Entry 5EFI (X-ray diffraction, 1.80 A resolution); this record covers chains A and B of the 3 polymer chains in the assembly.

# Chain A
Molecule: Antigen-presenting glycoprotein CD1d1
Source organism: Mus musculus
Reference sequence: P11609 (CD1D1_MOUSE); residues 1-279 here correspond to UniProt positions 19-297 (UniProt number = residue number + 18)
Sequence (285 residues; each row starts with the number of its first residue):
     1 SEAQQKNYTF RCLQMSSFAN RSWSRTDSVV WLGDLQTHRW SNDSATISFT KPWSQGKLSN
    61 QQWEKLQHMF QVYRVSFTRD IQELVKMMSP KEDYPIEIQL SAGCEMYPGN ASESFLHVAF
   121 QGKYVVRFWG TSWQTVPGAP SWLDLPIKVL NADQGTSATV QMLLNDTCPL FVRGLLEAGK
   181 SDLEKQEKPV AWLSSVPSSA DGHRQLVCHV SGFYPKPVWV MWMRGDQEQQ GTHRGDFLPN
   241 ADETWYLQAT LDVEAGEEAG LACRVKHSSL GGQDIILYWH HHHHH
Unresolved in the structure: 1-5, 89-92, 108-110, 197-200, 280-285
Disulfide bonds: Cys104-Cys168, Cys208-Cys263
Covalent attachments: N-acetylglucosamine (NAG) linked to Asn20, Asn42; glycan linked to Asn165
Sequence notes: expression tag (280-285)
Ion coordination: Na+: Thr26, Trp40
Residues lining bound ligands: octanoic acid (caprylic acid) (OCA): Tyr73, Phe77, Ile81, Ile98, Leu100, Val118, Trp133, Leu143, Leu150
UniProt features mapped onto this chain:
  - binding site (a D-galactosylceramide): Asp80, Asp153 to Thr156
  - glycosylation (N-linked (GlcNAc...) asparagine): Asn7, Asn20, Asn42, Asn110, Asn165

# Chain B
Molecule: Beta-2-microglobulin
Source organism: Mus musculus
Reference sequence: P01887 (B2MG_MOUSE); residues 1-99 here correspond to UniProt positions 21-119 (UniProt number = residue number + 20)
Sequence (99 residues; row label = number of the first residue in the row):
     1 IQKTPQIQVY SRHPPENGKP NILNCYVTQF HPPHIEIQML KNGKKIPKVE MSDMSFSKDW
    61 SFYILAHTEF TPTETDTYAC RVKHASMAEP KTVYWDRDM
Disulfide bonds: Cys25-Cys80

# How chain A and chain B interact
Residue-residue contacts - 64 pairs, chain A then chain B:
  Arg11(A) - Phe56(B)  hydrogen bond (side chain-backbone)
  Arg11(A) - Ser57(B)
  Arg11(A) - Tyr63(B)  hydrogen bond
  Leu13(A) - Ser55(B)
  Leu13(A) - Phe56(B)
  Gln14(A) - Phe56(B)
  Met15(A) - Met54(B)
  Met15(A) - Phe56(B)  hydrophobic
  Met15(A) - Phe62(B)  hydrophobic
  Ser17(A) - Pro33(B)
  Ser17(A) - His34(B)  hydrogen bond
  Val29(A) - Asp53(B)
  Val29(A) - Met54(B)
  Val29(A) - Ser55(B)
  Trp31(A) - Ser55(B)  hydrogen bond
  Trp31(A) - Tyr63(B)
  Gln36(A) - Asp53(B)  hydrogen bond
  Arg39(A) - Asp53(B)  salt bridge
  Glu97(A) - His31(B)
  Glu97(A) - Pro32(B)
  Glu97(A) - Pro33(B)
  Glu97(A) - His34(B)  salt bridge
  Gln99(A) - Phe56(B)
  Gln99(A) - Trp60(B)  hydrogen bond (side chain-backbone)
  Gln99(A) - Phe62(B)
  Leu100(A) - Phe56(B)
  Ser101(A) - Trp60(B)
  His117(A) - Trp60(B)
  Ala119(A) - Trp60(B)  hydrophobic
  Gln121(A) - Ile1(B)  hydrogen bond (backbone-backbone)
  Gln121(A) - His31(B)
  Gly122(A) - His31(B)
  Gly122(A) - Trp60(B)
  Tyr124(A) - Trp60(B)
  Val190(A) - Pro14(B)  hydrophobic
  Trp192(A) - Ser11(B)
  Trp192(A) - His13(B)
  Trp192(A) - Pro14(B)  hydrophobic
  Trp192(A) - Pro15(B)
  Ser194(A) - Arg97(B)  hydrogen bond (side chain-backbone)
  Ser194(A) - Asp98(B)  hydrogen bond (side chain-backbone)
  Ser195(A) - Asp98(B)
  Val207(A) - Asp98(B)
  His209(A) - Arg97(B)
  His209(A) - Met99(B)
  Ser211(A) - Arg12(B)  hydrogen bond (side chain-backbone)
  Gly212(A) - Arg12(B)
  Leu238(A) - Gln8(B)
  Leu238(A) - Tyr10(B)
  Leu238(A) - Tyr26(B)  hydrophobic
  Pro239(A) - Tyr10(B)  hydrogen bond (backbone-side chain)
  Pro239(A) - Tyr26(B)  hydrophobic
  Pro239(A) - Leu65(B)
  Asn240(A) - Tyr10(B)
  Asn240(A) - Arg12(B)
  Asn240(A) - Asn24(B)  hydrogen bond
  Asn240(A) - Leu65(B)
  Ala241(A) - Leu65(B)
  Ala241(A) - His67(B)
  Asp242(A) - Arg12(B)  salt bridge
  Thr244(A) - Arg12(B)
  Tyr246(A) - Tyr10(B)  hydrophobic
  Tyr246(A) - Ser11(B)
  Gln248(A) - Met99(B)  hydrogen bond (side chain-backbone)
Other interface residues (no listed pair), chain A (37 interface residues in all): Trp23, Val118, Val196
Other interface residues (no listed pair), chain B (28 interface residues in all): Lys58

# Overview
37 residues of chain A face 28 of chain B across their interface, with 13 hydrogen bonds and 3 salt bridges.
Polar contacts include Arg39(A)-Asp53(B), Glu97(A)-His34(B) and Asp242(A)-Arg12(B). Ligands of chain A:
octanoic acid (caprylic acid). N-acetylglucosamine is covalently linked to Asn20(A) and Asn42(A).
Chain A is Antigen-presenting glycoprotein CD1d1 and chain B is Beta-2-microglobulin, both from Mus musculus;
the structure, Crystal structure of mouse CD1d in complex with the p99p lipopeptide, was determined by X-ray
diffraction (same publication as 5FKP).
